Entry 4V9F (X-ray diffraction, 2.40 A resolution); this record covers chains 0 and C of the 34 polymer chains in the assembly.

== Chain 0 ==
Molecule: 23S Ribosomal RNA
Organism: Haloarcula marismortui
Sequence (2910 nucleotides; numbered 8 to 2917; the number before each row is that of its first residue):
     8 ACUAUGCCAGCUGGUGGAUUGCUCGGCUCAGGCGCUGAUGAAGGACGUGC
    58 CAAGCUGCGAUAAGCUGUGGGGAGCCGCACGGAGGCGAAGAACCACAGAU
   108 UUCCGAAUGAGAAUCUCUCUAACAAUUGCUUCGCGCAAUGAGGAACCCCG
   158 AGAACUGAAACAUCUCAGUAUCGGGAGGAACAGAAAACGCAACGUGAUGU
   208 CGUUAGUAACCGCGAGUGAACGCGAUACAGCCCAAACCGAAGCCCUCACG
   258 GGCAAUGUGGUGUCAGGGCUACCUCUCAUCAGCCGACCGUCUUCACGAAG
   308 UCUCUUGGAAUAGAGCGUGAUACAGGGUGACAACCCCGUACUGAAGACCA
   358 GUACGCUGUGCGGUAGUGCCAGAGUAGCGGGGGUUGGAUAUCCCUCGCGA
   408 AUAACGCAGGCAUCGACUGCGAAGGCUAAACACAACCUGAGACCGAUAGU
   458 GAACAAGUAGUGUGAACGAACGCUGCAAAGUACCCUCAGAAGGGAGGCGA
   508 AAUAGAGCAUGAAAUCAGUUGGCGAUCGAGCGACAGGGCAUACAAGGUCC
   558 CUUGACGAAUGACCGAGACGCGAGUCUCCAGUAAGACUCACGGGAAGCCG
   608 AUGUUCUGUCGUACGUUUUGAAAAACGAGCCAGGGAGUGUGUCUGUAUGG
   658 CAAGUCUAACCGGAGUAUCCGGGGAGGCACAGGGAAACCGACAUGGCCGC
   708 AGGGCUUUGCCCGAGGGCCGCCGUCUUCAAGGGCGGGGAGCCAUGUGGAC
   758 ACGACCCGAAUCCGGACGAUCUACGCAUGGACAAGAUGAAGCGUGCCGAA
   808 AGGCACGUGGAAGUCUGUUAGAGUUGGUGUCCUACAAUACCCUCUCGUGA
   858 UCUAUGUGUAGGGGUGAAAGGCCCAUCGAGUCCGGCAACAGCUGGUUCCA
   908 AUCGAAACAUGUCGAAGCAUGACCUCCGCCGAGGUAGUCUGUGAGGUAGA
   958 GCGACCGAUUGGUGUGUCCGCCUCCGAGAGGAGUCGGCCCUCCUGUCAAA
  1008 CUCCAAACUUACAGACGCUGUUUGACGCGGGGAUUCCGGUGCGCGGGGUA
  1058 AGCCUGUGUACCAGGAGGGGAACAACCCAGAGAUAGGUUAAGGUCCCCAA
  1108 GUGUGGAUUAAGUGUAAUCCUCUGAAGGUGGUCUCGAGCCCUAGACAGCC
  1158 GGGAGGUGAGCUUAGAAGCAGCUACCCUCUAAGAAAAGCGUAACAGCUUA
  1208 CCGGCCGAGGUUUGAGGCGCCCAAAAUGAUCGGGACUCAAAUCCACCACC
  1258 GAGACCUGUCCGUACCACUCAUACUGGUAAUCGAGUAGAUUGGCGCUCUA
  1308 AUUGGAUGGAAGCAGGGGCGAGAGCUCCUGUGGACCGAUUAGUGACGAAA
  1358 AUCCUGGCCAUAGUAGCAGCGAUAGUCGGGUGAGAACCCCGACGGCCUAA
  1408 UGGAUAAGGGUUCCUCAGCACUGCUGAUCAGCUGAGGGUUAGCCGGUCCU
  1458 AAGUCUCACCGCAACUCGACUGAGACGAAAUGGGAAACAGGUUAAUAUUC
  1508 CUGUGCCAUCAUGCAGUGAAAGUUGACGCCCUGGGGUCGAUCACGCCGGG
  1558 CAUUCGCCCGGUCGAACCGUCCAACUCCGUGGAAGCCGUAAUGGCAGGAA
  1608 GCGGACGAACGGCGGCAUAGGGAAACGUGAUUCAACCUGGGGCCCAUGAA
  1658 AAGACGAGCAUGAUGUCCGUACCGAGAACCGACACAGGUGUCCAUGGCGG
  1708 CGAAAGCCAAGGCCUGUCGGGAGCAACCAACGUUAGGGAAUUCGGCAAGU
  1758 UAGUCCCGUACCUUCGGAAGAAGGGAUGCCUGCUCCGGAACGGAGCAGGU
  1808 CGCAGUGACUCGGAAGCUCGGACUGUCUAGUAACAACAUAGGUGACCGCA
  1858 AAUCCGCAAGGACUCGUACGGUCACUGAAUCCUGCCCAGUGCAGGUAUCU
  1908 GAACACCUCGUACAAGAGGACGAAGGACCUGUCAACGGCGGGGGUAACUA
  1958 UGACCCUCUUAAGGUAGCGUAGUACCUUGCCGCAUCAGUAGCGGCUUGCA
  2008 UGAAUGGAUUAACCAGAGCUUCACUGUCCCAACGUUGGGCCCGGUGAACU
  2058 GUACAUUCCAGUGCGGAGUCUGGAGACACCCAGGGGGAAGCGAAGACCCU
  2108 AUGGAGCUUUACUGCAGGCUGUCGCUGAGACGUGGUCGCCGAUGUGCAGC
  2158 AUAGGUAGGAGACACUACACAGGUACCCGCGCUAGCGGGCCACCGAGUCA
  2208 ACAGUGAAAUACUACCCGUCGGUGACUGCGACUCUCACUCCGGGAGGAGG
  2258 ACACCGAUAGCCGGGCAGUUUGACUGGGGCGGUACGCGCUCGAAAAGAUA
  2308 UCGAGCGCGCCCUAUGGUCAUCUCAGCCGGGACAGAGACCCGGCGAAGAG
  2358 UGCAAGAGCAAAAGAUGACUUGACAGUGUUCUUCCCAACGAGGAACGCUG
  2408 ACGCGAAAGCGUGGUCUAGCGAACCAAUUAGCCUGCUUGAUGCGGGCAAU
  2458 UGAUGACAGAAAAGCUACCCUAGGGAUAACAGAGUCGUCACUCGCAAGAG
  2508 CACAUAUCGACCGAGUGGCUUGCUACCUCGAUGUCGGUUCCCUCCAUCCU
  2558 GCCCGUGCAGAAGCGGGCAAGGGUGAGGUUGUUCGCCUAUUAAAGGAGGU
  2608 CGUGAGCUGGGUUUAGACCGUCGUGAGACAGGUCGGCUGCUAUCUACUGG
  2658 GUGUGUAAUGGUGUCUGACAAGAACGACCGUAUAGUACGAGAGGAACUAC
  2708 GGUUGGUGGCCACUGGUGUACCGGUUGUUCGAGAGAGCACGUGCCGGGUA
  2758 GCCACGCCACACGGGGUAAGAGCUGAACGCAUCUAAGCUCGAAACCCACU
  2808 UGGAAAAGAGACACCGCCGAGGUCCCGCGUACAAGACGCGGUCGAUAGAC
  2858 UCGGGGUGUGCGCGUCGAGGUAACGAGACGUUAAGCCCACGAGCACUAAC
  2908 AGACCAAAGC
Unresolved in the structure: 973-995, 1953-1955, 2150-2225
Modified residues: 1MA (6-hydro-1-methyladenosine-5'-monophosphate) at position 628, OMU (o2'-methyluridine 5'-monophosphate) at position 2587, OMG (o2'-methylguanosine-5'-monophosphate) at position 2588, UR3 (3-methyluridine-5'-monophoshate) at position 2619, PSU (pseudouridine-5'-monophosphate) at position 2621
Metal / ion sites: Mg2+ site 1 near G28 (its only coordinating residue here); Na+ site 1: C40, G41, C443; Na+ site 2 near G56 (its only coordinating residue here); Na+ site 3: G66, U108; Mg2+ site 2 near U115 (its only coordinating residue here); Na+ site 4: C130, U146; Na+ site 5: C141, G142; Mg2+ site 3: G147, A183 (shared with 1 residue of chain M); Mg2+ site 4: C162, U2276; Mg2+ site 5: G164, A169; Na+ site 6: A165, A166, A167; Mg2+ site 6: A166, G219; 98 more Mg2+ sites not listed; 64 more Na+ sites not listed; 2 more K+ sites not listed

== Chain C ==
Protein: 50S ribosomal protein L4P
Organism: Haloarcula marismortui
UniProtKB: P12735 (RL4_HALMA); residue numbers follow UniProt; this construct covers 1-246
Sequence (246 residues; numbered 1 to 246; the number before each row is that of its first residue):
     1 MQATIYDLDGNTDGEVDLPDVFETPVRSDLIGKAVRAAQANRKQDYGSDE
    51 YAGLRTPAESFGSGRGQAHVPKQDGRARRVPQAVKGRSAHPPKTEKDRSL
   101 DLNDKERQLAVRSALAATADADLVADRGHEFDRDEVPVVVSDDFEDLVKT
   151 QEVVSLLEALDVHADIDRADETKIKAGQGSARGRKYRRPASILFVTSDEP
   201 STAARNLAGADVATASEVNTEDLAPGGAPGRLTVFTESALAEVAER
Metal / ion sites: Na+ site 1: Asp45, Thr94, Lys96; Na+ site 2: Arg55 (shared with G475(0) of chain 0)

== Chain 0 / chain C interface ==
Pairs across the interface (225; chain 0 residue first):
  C29(0) - Ser180(C)  phosphate contact
  U30(0) - Ala181(C)  phosphate contact
  C34(0) - Gly47(C)  hydrogen bond to the sugar
  C34(0) - Ser48(C)  sugar contact
  C34(0) - Asp49(C)  hydrogen bond to the phosphate
  U35(0) - Asp45(C)  hydrogen bond to the sugar
  U35(0) - Tyr46(C)  sugar contact
  U35(0) - Gly47(C)  sugar contact
  U35(0) - Asp49(C)  phosphate contact
  U35(0) - Thr94(C)  phosphate contact
  C36(0) - Gln44(C)  base contact
  C36(0) - Asp45(C)  sugar contact
  G326(0) - Gln151(C)  hydrogen bond to the phosphate
  G326(0) - Asn206(C)  base contact
  A327(0) - Lys149(C)  salt bridge to the phosphate
  A327(0) - Thr150(C)  sugar contact
  A327(0) - Gln151(C)  hydrogen bond to the phosphate
  A327(0) - Val154(C)  base contact
  A327(0) - Asn206(C)  hydrogen bond to the base
  A327(0) - Leu207(C)  base contact
  U328(0) - Val148(C)  sugar contact
  U328(0) - Lys149(C)  salt bridge to the phosphate
  U328(0) - Thr150(C)  hydrogen bond to the phosphate
  U328(0) - Thr202(C)  sugar contact
  U328(0) - Arg205(C)  phosphate contact
  A329(0) - Arg205(C)  salt bridge to the phosphate
  A329(0) - Asn206(C)  phosphate contact
  C330(0) - Asp170(C)  base contact
  C330(0) - Arg188(C)  base contact
  C330(0) - Asn206(C)  hydrogen bond to the base
  C330(0) - Leu207(C)  sugar contact
  C330(0) - Ala208(C)  base contact
  G332(0) - Tyr186(C)  phosphate contact
  G333(0) - Lys185(C)  phosphate contact
  G333(0) - Tyr186(C)  phosphate contact
  C338(0) - Ile174(C)  phosphate contact
  A339(0) - Tyr186(C)  hydrogen bond to the phosphate
  A347(0) - Arg205(C)  hydrogen bond to the sugar
  A447(0) - Gln44(C)  hydrogen bond to the sugar
  G448(0) - Gln44(C)  hydrogen bond to the sugar
  G448(0) - Arg184(C)  hydrogen bond to the sugar
  A449(0) - Lys43(C)  phosphate contact
  A449(0) - Gln44(C)  hydrogen bond to the phosphate
  A449(0) - Arg184(C)  phosphate contact
  C450(0) - Tyr46(C)  sugar contact
  C450(0) - Arg182(C)  salt bridge to the phosphate
  C450(0) - Arg184(C)  salt bridge to the phosphate
  C451(0) - Arg182(C)  salt bridge to the phosphate
  G452(0) - Gln178(C)  hydrogen bond to the sugar
  G452(0) - Ala181(C)  base contact
  G452(0) - Arg182(C)  hydrogen bond to the base
  U454(0) - Val84(C)  base contact
  A455(0) - Val84(C)  phosphate contact
  A455(0) - Lys85(C)  hydrogen bond to the phosphate
  G456(0) - Ser88(C)  phosphate contact
  U457(0) - Ser48(C)  phosphate contact
  U457(0) - Asp49(C)  hydrogen bond to the phosphate
  U457(0) - Ala52(C)  phosphate contact
  U457(0) - Arg55(C)  hydrogen bond to the phosphate
  G458(0) - Tyr51(C)  phosphate contact
  G458(0) - Ala52(C)  phosphate contact
  G458(0) - Gly53(C)  hydrogen bond to the phosphate
  G458(0) - Arg55(C)  salt bridge to the phosphate
  G458(0) - Lys85(C)  hydrogen bond to the phosphate
  A459(0) - Lys85(C)  salt bridge to the phosphate
  C474(0) - Pro57(C)  phosphate contact
  C474(0) - Gln73(C)  hydrogen bond to the sugar
  C474(0) - Asp74(C)  hydrogen bond to the sugar
  G475(0) - Thr56(C)  hydrogen bond to the phosphate
  G475(0) - Pro57(C)  phosphate contact
  G475(0) - Gln73(C)  phosphate contact
  G475(0) - Asp74(C)  sugar contact
  G475(0) - Arg76(C)  sugar contact
  G475(0) - Arg78(C)  phosphate contact
  A476(0) - Arg76(C)  hydrogen bond to the sugar
  A476(0) - Arg78(C)  salt bridge to the phosphate
  A477(0) - Lys85(C)  salt bridge to the phosphate
  G640(0) - Val84(C)  base contact
  G641(0) - Gln82(C)  hydrogen bond to the base
  G642(0) - Pro81(C)  sugar contact
  G642(0) - Gln82(C)  sugar contact
  A643(0) - Ala89(C)  sugar contact
  A643(0) - His90(C)  phosphate contact
  G644(0) - His90(C)  sugar contact
  U645(0) - His90(C)  hydrogen bond to the sugar
  U645(0) - Lys93(C)  hydrogen bond to the sugar
  G646(0) - Lys93(C)  hydrogen bond to the sugar
  G646(0) - Glu95(C)  hydrogen bond to the sugar
  G646(0) - Lys96(C)  salt bridge to the phosphate
  U647(0) - Glu95(C)  sugar contact
  U647(0) - Lys96(C)  phosphate contact
  U647(0) - Asp97(C)  hydrogen bond to the phosphate
  G656(0) - Arg27(C)  hydrogen bond to the phosphate
  G656(0) - Leu30(C)  sugar contact
  G656(0) - Asn103(C)  base contact
  G656(0) - Glu106(C)  hydrogen bond to the sugar
  G657(0) - Arg27(C)  salt bridge to the phosphate
  G657(0) - Asn103(C)  base contact
  G657(0) - Lys105(C)  sugar contact
  G657(0) - Glu106(C)  sugar contact
  C658(0) - Lys105(C)  hydrogen bond to the sugar
  U662(0) - Lys105(C)  salt bridge to the phosphate
  C663(0) - Asn103(C)  phosphate contact
  C663(0) - Lys105(C)  salt bridge to the phosphate
  U664(0) - Leu102(C)  phosphate contact
  U664(0) - Asn103(C)  phosphate contact
  U664(0) - Asp104(C)  hydrogen bond to the phosphate
  G670(0) - Glu217(C)  hydrogen bond to the base
  A671(0) - Glu217(C)  hydrogen bond to the sugar
  G672(0) - Ala213(C)  base contact
  G672(0) - Thr214(C)  hydrogen bond to the base
  G672(0) - Glu217(C)  base contact
  G672(0) - Val218(C)  base contact
  G672(0) - Asn219(C)  base contact
  G672(0) - Asp222(C)  hydrogen bond to the base
  A674(0) - Gln44(C)  hydrogen bond to the base
  U675(0) - Ala38(C)  hydrogen bond to the sugar
  U675(0) - Asn41(C)  sugar contact
  U675(0) - Arg42(C)  hydrogen bond to the sugar
  C676(0) - Ala38(C)  phosphate contact
  C676(0) - Asn41(C)  hydrogen bond to the phosphate
  C676(0) - Glu217(C)  sugar contact
  C676(0) - Asn219(C)  hydrogen bond to the sugar
  C677(0) - Arg107(C)  salt bridge to the phosphate
  C677(0) - Ser216(C)  hydrogen bond to the sugar
  C677(0) - Glu217(C)  sugar contact
  C677(0) - Arg246(C)  hydrogen bond to the phosphate
  G678(0) - Arg107(C)  salt bridge to the phosphate
  G678(0) - Gln108(C)  hydrogen bond to the phosphate
  C749(0) - Asn103(C)  hydrogen bond to the sugar
  A750(0) - Lys33(C)  sugar contact
  A750(0) - Asp101(C)  hydrogen bond to the sugar
  A750(0) - Asn103(C)  sugar contact
  U751(0) - Leu100(C)  phosphate contact
  U751(0) - Asp101(C)  hydrogen bond to the phosphate
  G752(0) - Leu100(C)  phosphate contact
  C762(0) - His90(C)  hydrogen bond to the phosphate
  C763(0) - Pro81(C)  sugar contact
  C763(0) - Arg87(C)  hydrogen bond to the phosphate
  C763(0) - His90(C)  salt bridge to the phosphate
  C764(0) - Val80(C)  phosphate contact
  C764(0) - Pro81(C)  sugar contact
  C764(0) - Gln82(C)  hydrogen bond to the sugar
  C764(0) - Arg87(C)  salt bridge to the phosphate
  G765(0) - Ser60(C)  phosphate contact
  G765(0) - His69(C)  hydrogen bond to the sugar
  G765(0) - Pro71(C)  phosphate contact
  G765(0) - Val80(C)  phosphate contact
  A766(0) - Ser60(C)  hydrogen bond to the phosphate
  A766(0) - Gly62(C)  phosphate contact
  A766(0) - His69(C)  salt bridge to the phosphate
  C890(0) - Pro57(C)  phosphate contact
  G891(0) - Pro57(C)  phosphate contact
  A894(0) - Leu54(C)  base contact
  A894(0) - Arg87(C)  hydrogen bond to the base
  C1305(0) - Gly177(C)  phosphate contact
  C1305(0) - Gln178(C)  hydrogen bond to the phosphate
  C1305(0) - Gly179(C)  phosphate contact
  C1305(0) - Arg184(C)  hydrogen bond to the phosphate
  U1306(0) - Lys175(C)  salt bridge to the phosphate
  U1306(0) - Gly179(C)  phosphate contact
  U1306(0) - Arg184(C)  salt bridge to the phosphate
  A1307(0) - Gln39(C)  hydrogen bond to the sugar
  A1307(0) - Lys175(C)  salt bridge to the phosphate
  A1307(0) - Gly226(C)  sugar contact
  A1308(0) - Arg127(C)  hydrogen bond to the phosphate
  A1308(0) - Arg187(C)  salt bridge to the phosphate
  A1308(0) - Pro225(C)  sugar contact
  A1308(0) - Gly226(C)  sugar contact
  A1308(0) - Ala228(C)  sugar contact
  U1309(0) - Arg127(C)  salt bridge to the phosphate
  U1309(0) - Arg168(C)  salt bridge to the phosphate
  U1309(0) - Lys173(C)  base contact
  U1309(0) - Arg187(C)  salt bridge to the phosphate
  U1309(0) - Pro189(C)  phosphate contact
  U1309(0) - Ala190(C)  hydrogen bond to the phosphate
  U1310(0) - Gly128(C)  phosphate contact
  U1310(0) - Arg168(C)  salt bridge to the phosphate
  U1310(0) - Lys173(C)  hydrogen bond to the base
  U1310(0) - Arg187(C)  base contact
  G1311(0) - Lys173(C)  base contact
  C1342(0) - Ile174(C)  hydrogen bond to the base
  C1343(0) - Ile174(C)  hydrogen bond to the base
  C1343(0) - Lys175(C)  phosphate contact
  C1343(0) - Ala176(C)  phosphate contact
  C1343(0) - Gly177(C)  hydrogen bond to the phosphate
  G1344(0) - Lys173(C)  hydrogen bond to the base
  G1344(0) - Ala176(C)  phosphate contact
  A1345(0) - Lys173(C)  base contact
  A1348(0) - Arg36(C)  hydrogen bond to the sugar
  G1349(0) - Arg36(C)  salt bridge to the phosphate
  G1351(0) - Tyr46(C)  sugar contact
  G1351(0) - Lys96(C)  salt bridge to the phosphate
  A1352(0) - Tyr46(C)  hydrogen bond to the phosphate
  A1352(0) - Ser48(C)  base contact
  A1352(0) - Ser88(C)  hydrogen bond to the base
  A1352(0) - His90(C)  sugar contact
  A1352(0) - Pro91(C)  sugar contact
  A1352(0) - Pro92(C)  phosphate contact
  A1358(0) - Gln82(C)  base contact
  U1359(0) - Ser63(C)  base contact
  U1359(0) - Gly66(C)  base contact
  U1359(0) - Gln67(C)  hydrogen bond to the base
  U1359(0) - Ala68(C)  phosphate contact
  U1359(0) - His69(C)  hydrogen bond to the base
  C1360(0) - Ala68(C)  phosphate contact
  C1360(0) - Val70(C)  sugar contact
  C1360(0) - Gln82(C)  hydrogen bond to the sugar
  C1361(0) - Ala68(C)  phosphate contact
  C1361(0) - Val70(C)  sugar contact
  C1361(0) - Ala77(C)  phosphate contact
  C1361(0) - Gln82(C)  sugar contact
  C1361(0) - Ala83(C)  sugar contact
  C1361(0) - Val84(C)  hydrogen bond to the sugar
  U1362(0) - Arg76(C)  phosphate contact
  U1362(0) - Ala77(C)  hydrogen bond to the phosphate
  U1362(0) - Val84(C)  sugar contact
  A2100(0) - Gly64(C)  hydrogen bond to the phosphate
  A2100(0) - Arg65(C)  phosphate contact
  A2100(0) - Gly66(C)  phosphate contact
  A2101(0) - Ser63(C)  sugar contact
  A2101(0) - Gly64(C)  hydrogen bond to the phosphate
  A2101(0) - Arg65(C)  hydrogen bond to the phosphate
  A2101(0) - Gly66(C)  hydrogen bond to the phosphate
  A2479(0) - Ser63(C)  phosphate contact
Interface residues without a listed pair, chain 0 (94 interface residues in all): C348, G467, G680, G760, A761, A767
Interface residues without a listed pair, chain C (120 interface residues in all): Asp29, Ala37, Ala40, Phe61, Lys72, Gly75, Leu109, Val111, Thr172, Gly183, Pro200, Ala203, Val212, Glu221

== Summary ==
Chain 0 and chain C form an interface of 94 and 120 residues respectively, with 78 hydrogen bonds and 29 salt
bridges. Among the polar pairs are A327(0)-Asn206(C), C330(0)-Asn206(C) and G452(0)-Arg182(C). C40(0), G41(0)
and C443(0) form the Na+ site 1.
Chain 0 is 23S Ribosomal RNA and chain C is 50S ribosomal protein L4P, both from Haloarcula marismortui; the
structure, The re-refined crystal structure of the Haloarcula marismortui large ribosomal subunit at 2.4
Angstrom resolution: more ..., was determined by X-ray diffraction.
